9BT6 - chains A and a; structure by X-ray diffraction, 2.80 A resolution.

Chain A:
Protein: Secreted chorismate mutase
Source organism: Mycobacterium tuberculosis
Notes: EC 5.4.99.5; fragment: d34-a199
Reference sequence: P9WIB9 (SCMU_MYCTU); residues 34-199 here = UniProt positions 34-199
Sequence (205 residues; row label = number of the first residue in the row):
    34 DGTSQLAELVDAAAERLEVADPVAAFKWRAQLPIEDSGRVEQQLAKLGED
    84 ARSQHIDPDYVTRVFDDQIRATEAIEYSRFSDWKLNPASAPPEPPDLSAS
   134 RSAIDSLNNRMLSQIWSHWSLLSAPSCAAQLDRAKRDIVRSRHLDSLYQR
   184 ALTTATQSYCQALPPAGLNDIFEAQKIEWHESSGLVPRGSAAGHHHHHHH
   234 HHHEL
Disordered / not traced: 34-35, 197-238
Disulfide bonds: Cys160-Cys193
Differences from the reference sequence: expression tag (200-238)
Curated features (UniProtKB/Swiss-Prot):
  - binding site (substrate): Arg49, Lys60, Asp69, Arg72 to Gln76, Thr105 to Glu109, Arg134
  - mutagenesis: Arg49 (R49A: Less than 1% of the wild-type enzyme activity), Lys60 (K60A: Less than 1% of the wild-type enzyme activity), Asp69 (D69A: No effect on the enzyme activity), Arg72 (R72A: Less than 1% of the wild-type enzyme activity), Thr105 (T105A: 20% of the wild-type enzyme activity), Glu109 (E109A: 10% of the wild-type enzyme activity; E109Q: 40% of the wild-type enzyme activity at pH 7.5 and 27% of the wild-type enzyme activity at pH 4), Arg134 (R134A: Less than 1% of the wild-type enzyme activity)

Chain a:
Protein: Peptide L2.1
Sequence (14 residues; each row starts with the number of its first residue; numbering starts at 0):
     0 XYLWTYYELIFKPC
Covalently attached groups: covalent link ACE_0-Cys13
Modified residues: ACE (acetyl group) at position 0

How chain A and chain a interact:
Pairs across the interface - 41 pairs, chain A then chain a:
  Arg49(A) - Thr4(a)  hydrogen bond (side chain-backbone)
  Arg49(A) - Tyr5(a)
  Arg49(A) - Tyr6(a)  hydrogen bond (side chain-backbone)
  Val52(A) - Thr4(a)
  Val52(A) - Leu8(a)  hydrophobic
  Val56(A) - Leu2(a)  hydrophobic
  Val56(A) - Thr4(a)
  Phe59(A) - Leu2(a)  hydrophobic
  Phe59(A) - Phe10(a)  hydrophobic
  Lys60(A) - Leu2(a)  hydrogen bond (side chain-backbone)
  Leu65(A) - ACE_0(a)
  Leu65(A) - Cys13(a)  hydrophobic
  Asp69(A) - Tyr1(a)
  Asp69(A) - Leu2(a)
  Asp69(A) - Trp3(a)  hydrogen bond
  Ser70(A) - Trp3(a)
  Ser70(A) - Thr4(a)  hydrogen bond (backbone-backbone)
  Ser70(A) - Tyr5(a)  hydrogen bond (backbone-backbone)
  Gly71(A) - Trp3(a)
  Gly71(A) - Tyr5(a)
  Arg72(A) - Tyr5(a)
  Val73(A) - Trp3(a)  hydrophobic
  Gln76(A) - Tyr6(a)
  Gln76(A) - Glu7(a)  hydrogen bond (side chain-backbone)
  Gln76(A) - Ile9(a)
  Leu77(A) - Tyr5(a)
  Lys79(A) - Glu7(a)  salt bridge
  Leu80(A) - Tyr5(a)
  Leu80(A) - Tyr6(a)  hydrophobic
  Asp83(A) - Tyr6(a)  hydrogen bond
  Thr95(A) - Tyr5(a)
  Phe98(A) - Tyr5(a)
  Phe98(A) - Tyr6(a)  hydrophobic
  Asp99(A) - Tyr5(a)  hydrogen bond
  Ile102(A) - Thr4(a)
  Ile102(A) - Tyr5(a)  hydrophobic
  Leu130(A) - Leu8(a)
  Arg134(A) - Leu8(a)
  Ile137(A) - Tyr6(a)
  Ile137(A) - Leu8(a)
  Asn141(A) - Tyr6(a)  hydrogen bond (side chain-backbone)
Interface residues without a listed pair, chain A (28 interface residues in all): Thr105, Glu109, Ser133, Leu145

In short:
Chain A and chain a form an interface of 28 and 12 residues respectively; the contacts include 10 hydrogen
bonds and 1 salt bridge. Polar contacts include Lys79(A)-Glu7(a), Arg49(A)-Thr4(a) and Arg49(A)-Tyr6(a).
Curated annotation (UniProt) lists 14 substrate-binding residues and 7 mutagenesis sites on chain A.
Here chain A is Secreted chorismate mutase (Mycobacterium tuberculosis) and chain a is Peptide L2.1. Entry
9BT6 (Crystal structure of Chorismate Mutase from Mycobacterium tuberculosis in complex with the cyclic
peptide inhibitor L2.1 ...) was determined by X-ray diffraction (same publication as 9BT3 and 9BT7).
